PDB entry 3IQG | X-ray diffraction, 1.90 A resolution | chains X and P

[Chain X]
Name: Cysteine synthase
Source organism: Haemophilus influenzae
Notes: EC 2.5.1.47
UniProtKB: P45040 (CYSK_HAEIN); residues 1-316 here = UniProt positions 1-316
Sequence (316 residues; each row starts with the number of its first residue):
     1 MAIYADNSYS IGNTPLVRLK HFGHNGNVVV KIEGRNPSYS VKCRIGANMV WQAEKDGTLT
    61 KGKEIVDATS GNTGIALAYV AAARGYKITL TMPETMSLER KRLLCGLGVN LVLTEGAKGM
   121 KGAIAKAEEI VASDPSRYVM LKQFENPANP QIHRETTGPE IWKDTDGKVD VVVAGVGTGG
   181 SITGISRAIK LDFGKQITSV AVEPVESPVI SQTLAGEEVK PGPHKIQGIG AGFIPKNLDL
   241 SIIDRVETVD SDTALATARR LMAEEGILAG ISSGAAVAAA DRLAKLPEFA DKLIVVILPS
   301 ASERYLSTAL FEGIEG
Disordered / not traced: 1, 312-316
Modified positions: Lys-42 ((2S)-2-amino-6-[[3-hydroxy-2-methyl-5-(phosphonooxymethyl)pyridin-4-yl]methylideneamino]hexanoic acid; LLP)
Curated features (UniProtKB/Swiss-Prot):
  - binding site (hydrogen sulfide): Asn-7, Arg-35, Leu-268
  - binding site (pyridoxal 5'-phosphate): Asn-72, Gly-177 to Ser-181, Ser-272
  - modified residue: Lys-42 (N6-(pyridoxal phosphate)lysine)
Reported in the primary citation:
  - conformationally variable residues (side-chain flip): Gln-227

[Chain P]
Name: Mnwni
Sequence (5 residues; each row starts with the number of its first residue):
   263 MNWNI
Disordered / not traced: 263

[Interface between chain X and chain P]
Residue-residue contacts (20; chain X residue first):
  Lys-42(X) with Ile-267(P)
  Ala-68(X) with Asn-266(P)
  Thr-69(X) with Asn-266(P); Ile-267(P), hydrogen bond (side chain-backbone)
  Ser-70(X) with Asn-266(P), hydrogen bond (backbone-side chain)
  Gly-71(X) with Asn-266(P), hydrogen bond (backbone-side chain); Ile-267(P)
  Asn-72(X) with Ile-267(P), hydrogen bond (backbone-backbone)
  Thr-73(X) with Ile-267(P), hydrogen bond (backbone-backbone)
  Met-96(X) with Asn-266(P)
  Met-120(X) with Asn-266(P)
  Ile-124(X) with Trp-265(P), hydrophobic
  Gln-143(X) with Ile-267(P), hydrogen bond (side chain-backbone)
  Phe-144(X) with Ile-267(P), hydrophobic
  Gly-177(X) with Ile-267(P)
  Gly-228(X) with Ile-267(P)
  Gly-230(X) with Asn-264(P)
  Ala-231(X) with Asn-264(P), hydrogen bond (backbone-side chain); Trp-265(P), hydrogen bond (backbone-side chain)
  Phe-233(X) with Trp-265(P)
Also at the interface, not in a pair above, chain X (20 interface residues in all): Gly-74, Lys-121, Thr-178
The authors on this interface:
  - specific contacts: Thr-69(X)/Ile-267(P), Ser-70(X)/Asn-266(P) (hydrogen bond), Thr-73(X)/Ile-267(P) (backbone contact), Gln-143(X)/Ile-267(P), Ala-231(X)/Trp-265(P) (backbone contact)

[Summary]
20 residues of chain X face 4 of chain P across their interface, with 8 hydrogen bonds. Polar contacts include
Thr-69(X)/Ile-267(P), Ser-70(X)/Asn-266(P) and Gly-71(X)/Asn-266(P). The authors report contacts between
Thr-69(X) and Ile-267(P) and Gln-143(X) and Ile-267(P); a hydrogen bond between Ser-70(X) and Asn-266(P);
backbone contacts between Thr-73(X) and Ile-267(P) and Ala-231(X) and Trp-265(P). The paper reports
conformational variability at Gln-227(X).
Chain X is Cysteine synthase (Haemophilus influenzae) and chain P is Mnwni; the structure, Structure of
O-Acetylserine Sulfhydrylase in Complex with Peptide MNWNI, was determined by X-ray diffraction, deposited
together with 3IQH and 3IQI.
